1JY3 - chains O and R of the 6 polymer chains in the assembly; structure by X-ray diffraction, 1.60 A resolution.

[Chain O (and R)]
Name: Fibrinogen beta chain
Source organism: Bos taurus
Notes: chain R of this document is another copy of the same molecule, construct and numbering; everything in this record applies to it too
UniProtKB: P02676 (FIBB_BOVIN); residue numbers follow UniProt; this construct covers 61-116
Sequence (56 residues; each row starts with the number of its first residue):
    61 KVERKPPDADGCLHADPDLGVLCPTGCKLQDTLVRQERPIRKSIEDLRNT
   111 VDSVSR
Unresolved in the structure: 61-63, 115-116

[Interface between chain O and chain R]
Contacting residue pairs - 5 pairs, chain O then chain R:
  Arg64(O) - Asp78(R)  salt bridge
  Pro66(O) - Pro77(R)
  Pro66(O) - Asp78(R)
  Asp78(O) - Arg64(R)  salt bridge
  Asp78(O) - Pro66(R)
Also at the interface, not in a pair above, chain O (4 interface residues in all): Pro77

[In short]
Chain O and chain R each contribute 4 residues to their interface; the contacts include 2 salt bridges. Its
one salt-bridged contact is Arg64(O)-Asp78(R).
Both chains are Fibrinogen beta chain (Bos taurus). Entry 1JY3 (Crystal Structure of the Central Region of
Bovine Fibrinogen (E5 Fragment) at 1.4 Angstroms Resolution) was determined by X-ray diffraction (same
publication as 1JY2).
